1TU3 - chains A and F of the 4 polymer chains in the assembly; structure by X-ray diffraction, 2.31 A resolution.

Chain A:
Protein: Ras-related protein Rab-5A
Source organism: Homo sapiens
UniProtKB: P20339 (RAB5A_HUMAN); numbering as in UniProt (aligned over 15-184)
Amino-acid sequence (171 residues; row label = number of the first residue in the row):
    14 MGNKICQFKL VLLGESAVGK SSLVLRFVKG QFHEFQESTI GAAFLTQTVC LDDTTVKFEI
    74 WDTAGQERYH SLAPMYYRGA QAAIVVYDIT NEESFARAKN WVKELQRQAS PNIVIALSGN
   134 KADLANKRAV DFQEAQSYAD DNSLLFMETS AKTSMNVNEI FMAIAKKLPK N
Not modelled in the structure: 14-17, 183-184
Sequence notes: cloning artifact (14)
Metal / ion sites: Mg2+: Ser-34, Thr-52 (together with GMP-PNP)
Ligand contacts: GMP-PNP (GNP; phosphoaminophosphonic acid-guanylate ester): Glu-28, Ser-29, Ala-30, Val-31, Gly-32, Lys-33, Ser-34, Ser-35, Phe-45, His-46, Glu-47, Phe-48, Gln-49, Glu-50, Ser-51, Thr-52, Thr-76, Ala-77, Gly-78, Asn-133, Lys-134, Asp-136, Leu-137, Ser-163, Ala-164, Lys-165
Swiss-Prot annotation at these positions:
  - motif: Gln-44 to Ala-56 (Switch 1), Ala-77 to Ala-93 (Switch 2)
  - binding site (GTP): Ser-29, Ala-30, Gly-32, Lys-33, Ser-34, Ser-35, His-46, Glu-47, Thr-52, Gly-78, Asn-133, Lys-134, Asp-136, Ala-164, Lys-165
  - binding site (Mg(2+)): Ser-34, Thr-52
  - modified residue: Ser-84 (Phosphoserine)
  - glycosylation: Arg-120 (Microbial infection: N-beta-linked (GlcNAc) arginine)
  - mutagenesis: Ser-34 (S34N: Increased interaction wih ATP9A), Gly-54 (G54Q: Strongly decreases ZFYVE20 binding affinity), Ala-56 (A56E: Strongly decreases ZFYVE20 binding affinity), Phe-57 (F57A: Strongly decreases RABEP1 and ZFYVE20 binding affinity), Trp-74 (W74A: Strongly decreases RABEP1 binding affinity), Gln-79 (Q79L: Loss of GTPase activity. Does not inhibit filopodia formation), Tyr-82 (Y82A: Strongly decreases RABEP1 binding affinity. Impairs endosome fusion), Ser-84 (S84A: Loss of phosphorylation. No effect on GDI1 and GDI2 binding; S84E: Phosphomimetic mutant. Loss of GDI1 and GDI2 binding), Tyr-89 (Y89A: Strongly decreases RABEP1 binding affinity), Lys-116 (K116E: No effect on RABEP1 binding affinity), Arg-120 (R120E: No effect on RABEP1 binding affinity)

Chain F:
Protein: Rab GTPase binding effector protein 1
Source organism: Homo sapiens
UniProtKB: Q15276 (RABE1_HUMAN); residues 789-862 here = UniProt positions 789-862
Amino-acid sequence (79 residues; numbered 784 to 862; the number before each row is that of its first residue):
   784 GPLGSAKATV EQLMFEEKNK AQRLQTELDV SEQVQRDFVK LSQTLQVQLE RIRQADSLER
   844 IRAILNDTKL TDINQLPET
Not modelled in the structure: 784-803, 850-862
Sequence notes: cloning artifact (784-788)
Swiss-Prot annotation at these positions:
  - mutagenesis: Asp-812 (D812K: No effect on RAB5A binding affinity), Glu-815 (E815K: No effect on RAB5A binding affinity), Gln-818 (Q818W: Strongly decreases RAB5A binding affinity), Asp-820 (D820K: Strongly decreases RAB5A binding affinity), Phe-821 (F821R: Strongly decreases RAB5A binding affinity), Val-822 (V822D: Strongly decreases RAB5A binding affinity), Gln-826 (Q826A: Strongly decreases RAB5A binding affinity), Gln-829 (Q829A: Strongly decreases RAB5A binding affinity)

Chain A / chain F interface:
Pairs across the interface (20; chain A residue first):
  Val-41(A) / Arg-836(F)
  Ala-55(A) / Gln-829(F)  hydrogen bond (backbone-side chain)
  Ala-56(A) / Gln-829(F)
  Phe-57(A) / Gln-829(F)
  Phe-57(A) / Val-830(F)  hydrophobic
  Phe-57(A) / Glu-833(F)
  Thr-59(A) / Glu-833(F)  hydrogen bond
  Thr-59(A) / Arg-836(F)
  Thr-59(A) / Gln-837(F)  hydrogen bond
  Trp-74(A) / Gln-826(F)
  Trp-74(A) / Gln-829(F)
  Trp-74(A) / Val-830(F)  hydrophobic
  Leu-85(A) / Gln-818(F)
  Leu-85(A) / Val-822(F)  hydrophobic
  Met-88(A) / Arg-819(F)
  Met-88(A) / Val-822(F)  hydrophobic
  Met-88(A) / Lys-823(F)
  Met-88(A) / Gln-826(F)  hydrogen bond (backbone-side chain)
  Tyr-89(A) / Val-822(F)
  Tyr-89(A) / Gln-826(F)
Also at the interface, not in a pair above, chain A (13 interface residues in all): Lys-42, Leu-58, Ser-84, Arg-91
Also at the interface, not in a pair above, chain F (11 interface residues in all): Ser-825

Overview:
13 residues of chain A and 11 residues of chain F are in contact; the contacts include 4 hydrogen bonds. Polar
contacts include Ala-55(A)/Gln-829(F), Thr-59(A)/Glu-833(F) and Thr-59(A)/Gln-837(F). Bound to chain A:
GMP-PNP.
Chain A is Ras-related protein Rab-5A and chain F is Rab GTPase binding effector protein 1, both from Homo
sapiens; the structure, Crystal Structure of Rab5 complex with Rabaptin5 C-terminal Domain, was determined by
X-ray diffraction, deposited together with 1TU4.
